PDB entry 3EE8 | X-ray diffraction, 2.60 A resolution | chain A

== Chain A ==
Protein: Non-structural protein 1
Organism: Influenza A virus (A/Udorn/307/1972(H3N2))
Notes: fragment: Effector domain
UniProt: P03495 (NS1_I72A2); residues 84-205 here = UniProt positions 84-205
Chain sequence (122 residues; each row starts with the number of its first residue):
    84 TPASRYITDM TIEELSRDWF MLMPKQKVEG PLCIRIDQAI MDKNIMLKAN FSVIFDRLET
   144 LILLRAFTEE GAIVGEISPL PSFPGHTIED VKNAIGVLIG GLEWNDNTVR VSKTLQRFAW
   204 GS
Curated features (UniProtKB/Swiss-Prot):
  - motif: Ile137 to Leu146 (Nuclear export signal)
  - mutagenesis: Ser87 to Arg88 (No effect on nuclear mRNA export inhibition), Ser99 to Arg100 (No effect on nuclear mRNA export inhibition), Cys116 to Ile117 (No effect on nuclear mRNA export inhibition), Phe134 to Val136 (Complete loss of nuclear mRNA export inhibition), Leu141 (L141A: No effect on nuclear mRNA export inhibition), Leu144 (L144A: Complete loss of nuclear mRNA export inhibition), Leu146 (L146A: Complete loss of nuclear mRNA export inhibition), Phe150 to Thr151 (Complete loss of nuclear mRNA export inhibition), Ile160 to Ser161 (Complete loss of nuclear mRNA export inhibition), Lys175 to Asn176 (No effect on nuclear mRNA export inhibition), Glu186 to Trp187 (Complete loss of CPSF4 binding), Gln199 to Arg200 (No effect on nuclear mRNA export inhibition), 1 further mutagenesis entry in UniProt
From the paper describing this entry:
  - conformationally variable residues (loop rearrangement): Ser135 to Thr143, Leu163 to Gly168

== Overview ==
From UniProt: 26 mutagenesis sites. The paper reports conformational variability at Ser135 and Leu163.
Chain A is Non-structural protein 1 (Influenza A virus (A/Udorn/307/1972(H3N2))); the structure, Structure of
NS1 effector domain, was determined by X-ray diffraction, deposited together with 3EE9.
